Entry 4HLS (X-ray diffraction, 1.45 A resolution); this record covers chain A.

== Chain A ==
Name: Major prion protein
From: Oryctolagus cuniculus
Reference sequence: Q95211 (PRIO_RABIT); residues 120-230 here correspond to UniProt positions 119-229 (UniProt number = residue number - 1)
Amino-acid sequence (132 residues; row label = number of the first residue in the row):
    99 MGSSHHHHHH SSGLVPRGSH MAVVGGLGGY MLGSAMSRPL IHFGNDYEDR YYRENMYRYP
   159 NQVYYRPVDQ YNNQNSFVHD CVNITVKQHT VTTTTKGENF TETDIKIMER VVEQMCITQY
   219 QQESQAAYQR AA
Not modelled in the structure: 99-125, 223-230
Construct notes: expression tag (99-119); engineered mutation Asn170 (Ser169 in Q95211)
Disulfide bonds: Cys179-Cys214
Ion coordination: Na+ site 1: Gly142, Asp144; Na+ site 2: Thr192, Glu196, Asn197 (shared with 2 residues of chain B)
Reported in the primary citation:
  - contacts within the chain: Asn171-Ser174 (hydrogen bond)
  - conformationally variable residues (order/disorder transition): Asn170
  - mutagenesis - S174N: decreased stability

== In short ==
Gly142 and Asp144 form the Na+ site 1. Thr192, Glu196 and Asn197 coordinate Na+ site 2. From the paper: S174N
reduces stability; conformational variability at Asn170.
Chain A is Major prion protein (Oryctolagus cuniculus); the structure, Crystal structure of mutant rabbit PRP
121-230 (S170N), was determined by X-ray diffraction together with 4HMM and 4HMR from the same study.
